Entry 7TRQ (electron microscopy, 2.50 A resolution); this record covers chains H and A of the 5 polymer chains in the assembly.

== Chain H ==
Protein: Antibody fragment scFv16
Source organism: Mus musculus
Notes: antibody fragment or engineered binder
Amino-acid sequence (248 residues; each row starts with the number of its first residue):
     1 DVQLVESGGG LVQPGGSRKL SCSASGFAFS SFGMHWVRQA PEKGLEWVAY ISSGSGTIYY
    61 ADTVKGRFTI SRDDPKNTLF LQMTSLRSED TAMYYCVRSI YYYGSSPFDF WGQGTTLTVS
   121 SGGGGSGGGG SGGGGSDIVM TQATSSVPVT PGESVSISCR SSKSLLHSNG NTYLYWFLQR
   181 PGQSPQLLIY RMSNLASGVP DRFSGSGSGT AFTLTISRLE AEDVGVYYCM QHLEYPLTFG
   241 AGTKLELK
Disordered / not traced: 122-134
Disulfide bonds: Cys22-Cys96, Cys159-Cys229

== Chain A ==
Protein: Guanine nucleotide-binding protein G(i) subunit alpha-1
Source organism: Homo sapiens
UniProtKB: P63096 (GNAI1_HUMAN); residue numbers follow UniProt; this construct covers 1-354
Amino-acid sequence (354 residues; numbered 1 to 354; the number before each row is that of its first residue):
     1 MGCTLSAEDK AAVERSKMID RNLREDGEKA AREVKLLLLG AGESGKNTIV KQMKIIHEAG
    61 YSEEECKQYK AVVYSNTIQS IIAIIRAMGR LKIDFGDSAR ADDARQLFVL AGAAEEGFMT
   121 AELAGVIKRL WKDSGVQACF NRSREYQLND SAAYYLNDLD RIAQPNYIPT QQDVLRTRVK
   181 TTGIVETHFT FKDLHFKMFD VGAQRSERKK WIHCFEGVTA IIFCVALSDY DLVLAEDEEM
   241 NRMHASMKLF DSICNNKWFT DTSIILFLNK KDLFEEKIKK SPLTICYPEY AGSNTYEEAA
   301 AYIQCQFEDL NKRKDTKEIY THFTCSTDTK NVQFVFDAVT DVIIKNNLKD CGLF
Disordered / not traced: 1-3, 56-181
Sequence notes: engineered mutation Asn47 (Ser in P63096), Ala203 (Gly in P63096), Ala245 (Glu in P63096), Ser326 (Ala in P63096)
Curated features (UniProtKB/Swiss-Prot):
  - region: Lys35 to Lys46, Thr48 (G1 motif), Asp173 to Thr181 (G2 motif), Phe196 to Gly202, Gln204, Arg205 (G3 motif), Ile265 to Asp272 (G4 motif), Thr324, Cys325, Thr327 to Thr329 (G5 motif)
  - binding site (GTP): Glu43 to Lys46, Thr48, Ser151, Leu175 to Thr181, Asp200 to Gly202, Gln204, Asn269 to Asp272
  - binding site (Mg(2+)): Thr181
  - modified residue: Arg178 (ADP-ribosylarginine), Gln204 (Deamidated glutamine), Cys351 (ADP-ribosylcysteine)
  - lipidation: Gly2 (N-myristoyl glycine), Cys3 (S-palmitoyl cysteine)

== How chain H and chain A interact ==
Residue-residue contacts - 25 pairs, chain H then chain A:
  Ser52(H) - Glu14(A)  hydrogen bond
  Ser53(H) - Glu14(A)
  Ser53(H) - Met18(A)
  Gly54(H) - Met18(A)
  Gly56(H) - Glu14(A)
  Thr57(H) - Glu14(A)  hydrogen bond
  Ile100(H) - Arg15(A)
  Tyr101(H) - Glu8(A)
  Tyr101(H) - Ala11(A)  hydrophobic
  Tyr101(H) - Ala12(A)
  Tyr101(H) - Arg15(A)
  Tyr102(H) - Arg15(A)
  His167(H) - Thr4(A)
  His167(H) - Ser6(A)
  Asn169(H) - Ser6(A)
  Asn169(H) - Asp9(A)  hydrogen bond
  Tyr173(H) - Ser6(A)  hydrogen bond
  Tyr173(H) - Glu8(A)
  Tyr173(H) - Asp9(A)
  Tyr175(H) - Glu8(A)  hydrogen bond
  Arg191(H) - Glu8(A)  salt bridge
  His232(H) - Ala7(A)
  His232(H) - Glu8(A)
  Leu233(H) - Ala7(A)
  Tyr235(H) - Ala7(A)  hydrophobic
Interface residues without a listed pair, chain H (19 interface residues in all): Ser31, Tyr50, Pro107
Interface residues without a listed pair, chain A (11 interface residues in all): Leu5

== In short ==
Chain H and chain A form an interface of 19 and 11 residues respectively, with 5 hydrogen bonds and 1 salt
bridge. Polar contacts include Arg191(H)-Glu8(A), Ser52(H)-Glu14(A) and Thr57(H)-Glu14(A). Curated annotation
(UniProt) lists 21 GTP-binding residues and Mg2+-binding residue Thr181(A) on chain A.
Chain H is Antibody fragment scFv16 (Mus musculus) and chain A is Guanine nucleotide-binding protein G(i)
subunit alpha-1 (Homo sapiens); the structure, Human M4 muscarinic acetylcholine receptor complex with Gi1 and
the agonist iperoxo and positive allosteric modulator ..., was determined by electron microscopy.
